6K8J - chains K and D of the 12 polymer chains in the assembly; structure by electron microscopy, 3.30 A resolution.

[Chain K (and D)]
Molecule: NLR family CARD domain-containing protein 4
Source organism: Homo sapiens
Notes: chain D of this document is another copy of the same molecule, construct and numbering; everything in this record applies to it too
UniProt: Q9NPP4 (NLRC4_HUMAN); residues 1-85 here = UniProt positions 1-85
Sequence (101 residues; row label = number of the first residue in the row; numbers below 1 keep their minus sign (Gly-15 is residue -15)):
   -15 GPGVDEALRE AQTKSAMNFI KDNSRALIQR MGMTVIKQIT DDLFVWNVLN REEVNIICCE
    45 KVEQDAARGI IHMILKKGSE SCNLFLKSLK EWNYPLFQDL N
Not modelled in the structure: -15 to 0
Sequence notes: expression tag (-15 to 0)

[How chain K and chain D interact]
Pairs across the interface (8):
  Ser8(K) with Asp25(D)
  Arg9(K) with Asp25(D); Asp26(D)
  Ile12(K) with Asp25(D)
  Gln13(K) with Trp76(D)
  His56(K) with Arg35(D)
  Leu59(K) with Arg35(D)
  Lys60(K) with Arg35(D)
Interface residues without a listed pair, chain D (5 interface residues in all): Val29

[Summary]
The interface between chain K and chain D involves 7 residues on one side and 5 on the other.
Both chains are NLR family CARD domain-containing protein 4 (Homo sapiens). Entry 6K8J (Structure of NLRC4
CARD filament) was determined by electron microscopy together with 6K7V, 6K99 and 6K9F from the same study.
